Entry 6HU9 (electron microscopy, 3.35 A resolution); this record covers chains a and e of the 44 polymer chains in the assembly.

# Chain a
Molecule: Cytochrome c oxidase subunit 1
Source organism: Saccharomyces cerevisiae (strain ATCC 204508 / S288c)
Notes: EC 1.9.3.1
UniProt: P00401 (COX1_YEAST); residues 1-534 here = UniProt positions 1-534
Amino-acid sequence (534 residues; each row starts with the number of its first residue):
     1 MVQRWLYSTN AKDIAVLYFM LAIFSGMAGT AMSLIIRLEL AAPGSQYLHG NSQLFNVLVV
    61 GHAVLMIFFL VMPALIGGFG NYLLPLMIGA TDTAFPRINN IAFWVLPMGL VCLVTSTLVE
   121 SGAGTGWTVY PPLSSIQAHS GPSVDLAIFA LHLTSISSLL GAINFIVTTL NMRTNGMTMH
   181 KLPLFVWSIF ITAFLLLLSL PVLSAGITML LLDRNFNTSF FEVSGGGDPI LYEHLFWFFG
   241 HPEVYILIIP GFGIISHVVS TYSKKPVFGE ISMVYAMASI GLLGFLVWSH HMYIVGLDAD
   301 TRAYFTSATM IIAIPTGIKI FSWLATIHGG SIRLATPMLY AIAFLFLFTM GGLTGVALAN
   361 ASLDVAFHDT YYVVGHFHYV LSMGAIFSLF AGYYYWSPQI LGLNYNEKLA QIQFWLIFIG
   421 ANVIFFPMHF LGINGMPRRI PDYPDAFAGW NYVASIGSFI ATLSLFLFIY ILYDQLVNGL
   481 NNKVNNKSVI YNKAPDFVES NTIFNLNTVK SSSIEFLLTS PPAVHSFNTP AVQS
Metal / ion sites: Ca2+: Glu39, Ala42, Gly44, Pro441; heme a Fe site 1: His62, His378; Cu ion: His241, His290, His291; Mg2+: Asp369 (shared with 1 residue of chain b); heme a Fe site 2 near His376 (its only coordinating residue here)
Ligand contacts:
  - heme a (HEA), molecule 1: Phe19, Ile23, Gly26, Met27, Thr30, Ser33, Ile36, Arg37, Phe55, Val59, His62, Ala63, Met66, Ile67, Leu70, Val71, Gly126, Trp127, Tyr371, Phe377, His378, Leu381, Ser382, Ile386, Leu389, Phe390, Tyr393, Ile417, Ile424, Phe425, Met428, Arg438, Arg439, Ile440, Ser458, Ala461, Leu465, Phe468
  - heme a (HEA), molecule 2: Trp127, Thr128, Trp237, Val244, Tyr245, Ile248, His290, His291, Thr309, Ile312, Ala313, Thr316, Gly317, Ile320, Phe321, Phe348, Thr349, Gly352, Leu353, Gly355, Val356, Leu358, Ala359, Asp364, His368, Val373, His376, Phe377, Val380, Leu381, Arg438, Arg439
  - 1,2-diacyl-sn-glycero-3-phoshocholine (PCF): Gln46, Tyr452, Ile456
Swiss-Prot annotation at these positions:
  - binding site (Ca(2+)): Glu39, Ala42, Gly44, Pro441
  - binding site (Fe(II)-heme a): His62, His378
  - binding site (Cu cation): His241, His290, His291
  - binding site (O2): Tyr245
  - binding site (Mg(2+)): His368, Asp369
  - binding site (heme a3): His376
  - cross-link: His241 to Tyr245 (1'-histidyl-3'-tyrosine (His-Tyr))
From the paper describing this entry:
  - contacts within the chain: His241-Tyr245 (covalent link)
  - post-translational modification sites: Tyr245

# Chain e
Molecule: Cytochrome c oxidase polypeptide 5A, mitochondrial
Source organism: Saccharomyces cerevisiae (strain ATCC 204508 / S288c)
Notes: EC 1.9.3.1
UniProt: P00424 (COX5A_YEAST); residues 21-153 here = UniProt positions 21-153
Amino-acid sequence (133 residues; each row starts with the number of its first residue):
    21 AQTHALSNAA VMDLQSRWEN MPSTEQQDIV SKLSERQKLP WAQLTEPEKQ AVWYISYGEW
    81 GPRRPVLNKG DSSFIAKGVA AGLLFSVGLF AVVRMAGGQD AKTMNKEWQL KSDEYLKSKN
   141 ANPWGGYSQV QSK
Ligand contacts:
  - 1,2-diacyl-sn-glycero-3-phoshocholine (PCF), molecule 1: Lys89, Gly90, Ser93, Ala96, Lys97, Ala100
  - 1,2-diacyl-sn-glycero-3-phoshocholine (PCF), molecule 2: Val107, Gly108, Phe110, Ala111, Val112, Arg114, Met115, Gly117, Gly118, Asp120

# How chain a and chain e interact
Contacting residue pairs (62; chain a residue first):
  Leu38(a) with Val113(e), hydrophobic
  Ala42(a) with Arg114(e)
  Pro43(a) with Ala121(e); Met124(e), hydrophobic
  Gln46(a) with Arg114(e), hydrogen bond; Gly118(e), hydrogen bond (backbone-backbone); Gln119(e), hydrogen bond (side chain-backbone)
  Tyr47(a) with Val113(e), hydrogen bond (side chain-backbone); Arg114(e), hydrogen bond; Ala116(e); Gly117(e)
  Arg333(a) with Arg84(e); Val86(e)
  Leu334(a) with Val86(e)
  Glu407(a) with Val86(e); Leu87(e)
  Lys408(a) with Asp91(e); Phe94(e); Ile95(e)
  Gln411(a) with Leu87(e); Ile95(e)
  Ile412(a) with Ile95(e), hydrophobic
  Trp415(a) with Val99(e), hydrophobic
  Leu416(a) with Val99(e), hydrophobic; Gly102(e)
  Ile419(a) with Leu103(e), hydrophobic
  Asp445(a) with Thr123(e), hydrogen bond; Met124(e); Gln151(e), hydrogen bond (backbone-side chain)
  Ala446(a) with Gln149(e)
  Tyr452(a) with Phe110(e); Arg114(e)
  Ser455(a) with Phe110(e)
  Ile456(a) with Val107(e), hydrophobic; Phe110(e), hydrophobic
  Phe459(a) with Ser106(e); Phe110(e), hydrophobic; Val113(e), hydrophobic
  Ile460(a) with Leu103(e), hydrophobic; Ser106(e)
  Leu463(a) with Gly102(e); Phe105(e), hydrophobic; Ser106(e)
  Asn486(a) with Arg84(e); Asn88(e), hydrogen bond (backbone-side chain)
  Val489(a) with Val86(e), hydrophobic
  Tyr491(a) with Pro82(e), hydrophobic
  Pro495(a) with Pro82(e); Arg83(e)
  Asp496(a) with Arg83(e), hydrogen bond (backbone-side chain)
  Val498(a) with Tyr77(e), hydrogen bond (backbone-side chain)
  Glu499(a) with Tyr77(e); Arg83(e), hydrogen bond (backbone-side chain)
  Ser500(a) with Ser76(e); Tyr77(e)
  Asn501(a) with Ser76(e), hydrogen bond (backbone-backbone); Gly78(e), hydrogen bond (side chain-backbone); Trp80(e), hydrogen bond (side chain-backbone); Pro82(e); Arg83(e), hydrogen bond
  Phe504(a) with Pro82(e), hydrophobic
  Asn505(a) with Pro82(e)
Other interface residues (no listed pair), chain a (39 interface residues in all): Ala41, Ser45, Ala335, Ala448, Gly449, Ala494
Other interface residues (no listed pair), chain e (36 interface residues in all): Ile75, Pro85, Gly98, Leu109, Asp120

# Overview
Chain a and chain e form an interface of 39 and 36 residues respectively, with 15 hydrogen bonds. Polar pairs
include Gln46(a)-Arg114(e), Gln46(a)-Gln119(e) and Tyr47(a)-Val113(e). One
1,2-diacyl-sn-glycero-3-phoshocholine molecule is bound between chain a and chain e. The paper reports a
modification site at Tyr245(a); contacts within the chain involving His241(a) and Tyr245(a).
Here chain a is Cytochrome c oxidase subunit 1 and chain e is Cytochrome c oxidase polypeptide 5A,
mitochondrial, both from Saccharomyces cerevisiae (strain ATCC 204508 / S288c). Entry 6HU9 (III2-IV2
mitochondrial respiratory supercomplex from S. cerevisiae) was determined by electron microscopy.
